PDB entry 1L9T | X-ray diffraction, 1.75 A resolution | chains A and B of the 3 polymer chains in the assembly

[Chain A (and B)]
Name: Copper-containing nitrite reductase
From: Alcaligenes faecalis
Notes: EC 1.7.99.3; chain B of this document is another copy of the same molecule, construct and numbering; everything in this record applies to it too
UniProtKB: P38501 (NIR_ALCFA); residues 4-340 here correspond to UniProt positions 40-376 (UniProt number = residue number + 36)
Sequence (341 residues; row label = number of the first residue in the row):
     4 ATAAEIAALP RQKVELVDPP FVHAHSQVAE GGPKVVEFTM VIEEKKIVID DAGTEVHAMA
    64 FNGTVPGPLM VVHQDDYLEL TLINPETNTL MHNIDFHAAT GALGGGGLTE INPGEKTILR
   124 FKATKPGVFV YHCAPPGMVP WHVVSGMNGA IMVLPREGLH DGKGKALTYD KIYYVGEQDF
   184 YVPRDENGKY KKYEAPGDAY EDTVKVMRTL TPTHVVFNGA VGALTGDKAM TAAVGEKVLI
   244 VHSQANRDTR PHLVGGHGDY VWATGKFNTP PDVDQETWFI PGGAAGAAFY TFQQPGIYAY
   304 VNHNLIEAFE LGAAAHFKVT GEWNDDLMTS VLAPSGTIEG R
Disordered / not traced: 340-344
Sequence notes: engineered mutation Val257 (Ile293 in P38501); cloning artifact (341-344)
Metal / ion sites: Cu ion site 1: His95, Cys136, His145, Met150; Cu ion site 2: His100, His135 (together with nitrite ion) (shared with His306(B) of chain B); Cu ion site 3: His306 (together with nitrite ion) (shared with 2 residues of chain C)
Residues lining bound ligands:
  - nitrite ion (NO2), molecule 1: Asp98, His100, His135
  - nitrite ion (NO2), molecule 2: His255, Val257, His306, Leu308
Swiss-Prot annotation at these positions:
  - binding site (Cu cation): His95, His100, His135, Cys136, His145, Met150, His306
Reported in the primary citation:
  - binding site for nitrite ion: Asp98, Val257
  - Cu ion coordination: His135, Cys136 (citing earlier work)
  - catalytic residues: Asp98, His255 (citing earlier work)
  - mutagenesis - I257V: increased catalytic activity on nitrite ion

[Chain A / chain B interface]
Contacting residue pairs (111; chain A residue first):
  Ala4(A) with Asp329(B)
  Ile9(A) with Asp329(B)
  Tyr80(A) with Asp329(B), hydrogen bond
  Glu82(A) with Val334(B)
  Asp98(A) with Val257(B)
  His100(A) with His255(B); His260(B), hydrogen bond (backbone-side chain); Glu279(B), salt bridge; His306(B), hydrogen bond
  Ala101(A) with His260(B)
  Ala102(A) with Gly258(B); His260(B); Met331(B), hydrophobic
  Thr103(A) with Gly258(B); His260(B); Tyr293(B); Gln297(B), hydrogen bond (backbone-side chain); Met331(B)
  Gly104(A) with Gly258(B), hydrogen bond (backbone-backbone); Gln297(B); Trp326(B); Met331(B)
  Ala105(A) with Trp326(B); Met331(B), hydrophobic
  Leu106(A) with Val257(B), hydrophobic; Gly258(B); Ile300(B); Tyr301(B), hydrophobic; Ala302(B)
  Gly107(A) with Gly258(B); Met331(B)
  Gly108(A) with Met331(B)
  Leu111(A) with Met331(B), hydrophobic; Pro337(B)
  Glu113(A) with Pro337(B)
  Ile114(A) with Pro337(B), hydrophobic
  Gly117(A) with Gly339(B)
  Glu118(A) with Pro337(B); Ser338(B)
  Lys119(A) with Ala336(B); Pro337(B); Ser338(B), hydrogen bond (backbone-backbone)
  Thr120(A) with Leu335(B), hydrogen bond (side chain-backbone); Pro337(B)
  Ile121(A) with Ser333(B); Val334(B), hydrogen bond (backbone-backbone); Leu335(B), hydrogen bond (backbone-backbone)
  Leu122(A) with Met331(B), hydrophobic; Thr332(B)
  Arg123(A) with Asp328(B), hydrogen bond (side chain-backbone); Met331(B); Thr332(B), hydrogen bond (backbone-backbone); Val334(B)
  Phe124(A) with Leu330(B)
  Lys125(A) with Asp329(B); Leu330(B), hydrogen bond (backbone-backbone)
  Thr127(A) with Leu330(B)
  Lys128(A) with His260(B); Asp262(B), salt bridge; Asp277(B), salt bridge
  Pro129(A) with Asp277(B)
  Val131(A) with Glu279(B)
  Phe132(A) with Glu279(B)
  Val133(A) with Glu279(B), hydrogen bond (backbone-side chain)
  His135(A) with His306(B)
  Val142(A) with Phe312(B), hydrophobic
  Pro143(A) with Leu308(B); Ile309(B); Phe312(B)
  Val146(A) with Leu308(B), hydrophobic
  Tyr184(A) with Ile309(B)
  Val207(A) with Glu313(B)
  Met210(A) with Ile309(B)
  Arg211(A) with Thr214(B); Glu313(B), salt bridge; Leu314(B)
  Thr212(A) with Thr214(B)
  Leu213(A) with Arg250(B); Ile309(B), hydrophobic; Glu310(B); Leu314(B), hydrophobic
  Ala248(A) with His306(B), hydrogen bond (backbone-side chain); Leu308(B)
  Asn249(A) with His306(B); Asn307(B), hydrogen bond (backbone-side chain); Leu308(B), hydrogen bond (side chain-backbone); Ile309(B)
  Asp251(A) with Arg253(B), salt bridge; Phe282(B)
  Thr267(A) with Asp275(B); Gln278(B), hydrogen bond
  Lys269(A) with Val276(B); Asp277(B); Gln278(B); Glu279(B), salt bridge
  Asn271(A) with Val276(B); Asp277(B), hydrogen bond
  Thr272(A) with Asp275(B); Val276(B), hydrogen bond (side chain-backbone); Gln278(B)
  Phe282(A) with Phe282(B), hydrophobic
  Pro284(A) with Thr280(B); Phe282(B), hydrophobic
  Gly285(A) with Arg253(B); Thr280(B); His306(B)
  Gly286(A) with Glu279(B); Thr280(B), hydrogen bond (backbone-side chain); His306(B)
  Ala287(A) with Glu279(B)
  Ala288(A) with Glu279(B), hydrogen bond (backbone-side chain)
Other interface residues (no listed pair), chain A (58 interface residues in all): Thr112, Tyr203, Arg250
Other interface residues (no listed pair), chain B (44 interface residues in all): Pro215, Thr216, Gln296

[Overview]
58 residues of chain A face 44 of chain B across their interface, with 21 hydrogen bonds and 6 salt bridges.
Among the polar pairs are His100(A)-Glu279(B), Lys128(A)-Asp262(B) and Lys128(A)-Asp277(B). Ligands of chain
A: nitrite ion. The paper reports catalytic residues Asp98(A) and His255(A); I257V of chain A increases
catalytic activity on nitrite ion.
Chain A and chain B are both Copper-containing nitrite reductase (Alcaligenes faecalis); the structure,
Crystal structure of the I257V variant of the copper-containing nitrite reductase from alcaligenes faecalis
S-6, was determined by X-ray diffraction (same publication as 1L9O, 1L9P, 1L9Q, 1L9R and 1L9S).
